Entry 8TL5 (electron microscopy, 3.30 A resolution); this record covers chains A and C of the 12 polymer chains in the assembly.

== Chain A (and C) ==
Molecule: BG505 DS-SOSIP Surface protein gp120
From: Human immunodeficiency virus 1
Notes: chain C of this document is another copy of the same molecule, construct and numbering; everything in this record applies to it too
UniProt: Q2N0S5 (Q2N0S5_9HIV1); the construct lacks a stretch of the UniProt sequence and is renumbered around it, so the offset changes along the chain: 31-141 = UniProt 30-140; 150-184 = UniProt 141-175; 189-309 = UniProt 188-308; 312-321 = UniProt 309-318; 2 more segments
Sequence (481 residues; each row starts with the number of its first residue; note: 15 numbers in that range are skipped by the numbering (no residue carries them; nothing is unmodelled there); a row labelled like 184A-184L holds insertion residues (184A, then the next letters in order)):
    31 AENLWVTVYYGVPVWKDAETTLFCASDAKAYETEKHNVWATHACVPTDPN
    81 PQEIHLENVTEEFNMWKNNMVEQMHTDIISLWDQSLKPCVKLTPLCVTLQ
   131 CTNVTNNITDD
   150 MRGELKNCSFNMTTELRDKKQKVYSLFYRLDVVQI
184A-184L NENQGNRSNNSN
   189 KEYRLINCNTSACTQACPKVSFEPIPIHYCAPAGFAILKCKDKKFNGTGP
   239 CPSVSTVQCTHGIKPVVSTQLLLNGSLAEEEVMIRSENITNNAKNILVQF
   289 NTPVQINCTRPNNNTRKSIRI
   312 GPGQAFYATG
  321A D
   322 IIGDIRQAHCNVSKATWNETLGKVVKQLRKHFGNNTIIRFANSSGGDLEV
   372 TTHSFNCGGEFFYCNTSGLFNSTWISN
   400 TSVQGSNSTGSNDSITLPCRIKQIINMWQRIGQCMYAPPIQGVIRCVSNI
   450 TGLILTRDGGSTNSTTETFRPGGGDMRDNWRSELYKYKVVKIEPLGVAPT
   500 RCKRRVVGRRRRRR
Unresolved in the structure: 58-65, 184A-184L, 400-409, 504-513
Construct notes: engineered mutation Cys201 (Ile200 in Q2N0S5), Asn332 (Thr330 in Q2N0S5), Cys433 (Ala430 in Q2N0S5), Cys501 (Ala498 in Q2N0S5), Arg509 (Glu506 in Q2N0S5), Arg510 (Lys507 in Q2N0S5); insertion (512-513)
Cystine bridges: Cys54-Cys74, Cys119-Cys205, Cys126-Cys196, Cys131-Cys157, Cys201-Cys433, Cys218-Cys247, Cys228-Cys239, Cys296-Cys331, Cys378-Cys445, Cys385-Cys418
Glycans and other covalent adducts: glycan linked to Asn88; N-acetylglucosamine (NAG) linked to Asn133, Asn156, Asn160, Asn197, Asn234, Asn262, Asn276, Asn295, Asn301, Asn332, Asn363, Asn386, Asn392, Asn448

== How chain A and chain C interact ==
Residue-residue contacts (17; chain A residue first):
  Pro124(A) - Arg166(C)  hydrogen bond (backbone-side chain)
  Cys126(A) - Glu164(C)
  Cys126(A) - Leu165(C)
  Cys126(A) - Arg166(C)  hydrogen bond (backbone-backbone)
  Val127(A) - Arg166(C)
  Val127(A) - Asp167(C)
  Thr128(A) - Leu165(C)
  Thr128(A) - Asp167(C)
  Asn160(A) - Arg166(C)  hydrogen bond (backbone-side chain)
  Met161(A) - Arg166(C)
  Thr162(A) - Arg166(C)
  Lys169(A) - Arg166(C)
  Ile184(A) - Leu165(C)  hydrophobic
  Cys196(A) - Pro313(C)
  Asn197(A) - Glu164(C)
  Thr198(A) - Gly314(C)  hydrogen bond (backbone-backbone)
  Ala200(A) - Pro313(C)
Interface residues without a listed pair, chain A (14 interface residues in all): Ser199
Interface residues without a listed pair, chain C (8 interface residues in all): Lys168, Arg308

== Overview ==
14 residues of chain A face 8 of chain C across their interface, with 4 hydrogen bonds. Among the polar pairs
are Pro124(A)-Arg166(C), Asn160(A)-Arg166(C) and Cys126(A)-Arg166(C). Covalently linked N-acetylglucosamine:
at Asn133(A), Asn156(A), Asn160(A), Asn197(A), Asn234(A) and Asn262(A) and 8 more.
Both chains are BG505 DS-SOSIP Surface protein gp120 (Human immunodeficiency virus 1). Entry 8TL5 (CRYO-EM
STRUCTURE OF HIV-1 BG505DS-SOSIP.664 ENV TRIMER BOUND TO HERH-c.01 FAB) was determined by electron microscopy,
deposited together with 8TDX, 8TE7, 8TJR, 8TJS, 8TKC, 8TL2 and 5 further entries.
